Entry 7EJK (electron microscopy, 3.40 A resolution); this record covers chains B and G of the 5 polymer chains in the assembly.

# Chain B
Name: Guanine nucleotide-binding protein G(I)/G(S)/G(T) subunit beta-1
Organism: Homo sapiens
UniProt: P62873 (GBB1_HUMAN); residues 2-340 here = UniProt positions 2-340
Amino-acid sequence (349 residues; numbered -8 to 340; the number before each row is that of its first residue; numbers below 1 keep their minus sign (His-8 is residue -8)):
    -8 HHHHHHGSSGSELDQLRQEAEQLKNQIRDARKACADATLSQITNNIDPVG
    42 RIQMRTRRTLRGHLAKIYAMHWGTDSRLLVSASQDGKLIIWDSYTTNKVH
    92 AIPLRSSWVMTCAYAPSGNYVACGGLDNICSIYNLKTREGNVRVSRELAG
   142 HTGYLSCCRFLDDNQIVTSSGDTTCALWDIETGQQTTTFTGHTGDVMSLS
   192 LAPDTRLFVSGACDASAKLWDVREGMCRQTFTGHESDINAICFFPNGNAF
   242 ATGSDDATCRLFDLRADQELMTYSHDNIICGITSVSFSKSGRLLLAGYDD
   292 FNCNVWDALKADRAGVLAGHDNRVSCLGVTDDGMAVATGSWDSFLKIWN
Unresolved in the structure: -8 to 6
Construct notes: expression tag (-8 to 1)
Swiss-Prot annotation at these positions:
  - modified residue: Ser2 (N-acetylserine), His266 (Phosphohistidine)
  - natural variant: Leu30 (L30F: In MRD42; uncertain significance), Arg52 (R52G: In MRD42), Gly64 (G64V: In MRD42), Asp76 (D76E: In MRD42; D76G: In MRD42), Gly77 (G77S: In MRD42), Lys78 (K78R: In MRD42), Ile80 (I80N: In MRD42; I80T: In MRD42), His91 (H91R: In MRD42; uncertain significance), Ala92 (A92T: In MRD42), Pro94 (P94S: In MRD42), Leu95 (L95P: In MRD42), Arg96 (R96L: In MRD42), 5 further natural variant entries in UniProt

# Chain G
Name: Guanine nucleotide-binding protein G(I)/G(S)/G(O) subunit gamma-2
Organism: Homo sapiens
UniProt: P59768 (GBG2_HUMAN); numbering as in UniProt (aligned over 1-71)
Amino-acid sequence (71 residues; row label = number of the first residue in the row):
     1 MASNNTASIAQARKLVEQLKMEANIDRIKVSKAAADLMAYCEAHAKEDPL
    51 LTPVPASENPFREKKFFCAIL
Unresolved in the structure: 1-8, 63-71
Swiss-Prot annotation at these positions:
  - modified residue: Ala2 (N-acetylalanine), Cys68 (Cysteine methyl ester)
  - lipidation: Cys68 (S-geranylgeranyl cysteine)

# How chain B and chain G interact
Residue-residue contacts - 58 pairs, chain B then chain G:
  Ala11(B) with Leu15(G), hydrophobic; Leu19(G)
  Leu14(B) with Leu19(G), hydrophobic
  Gln17(B) with Ala23(G)
  Ile18(B) with Glu22(G); Ala23(G), hydrophobic; Arg27(G)
  Cys25(B) with Arg27(G); Ile28(G), hydrogen bond (side chain-backbone); Val30(G)
  Asp27(B) with Lys29(G)
  Ala28(B) with Val30(G)
  Leu30(B) with Ala34(G), hydrophobic
  Val40(B) with Leu51(G), hydrophobic
  Met45(B) with Leu50(G), hydrophobic
  Arg48(B) with Phe61(G); Arg62(G), hydrogen bond (side chain-backbone)
  Arg49(B) with Pro60(G), hydrogen bond (side chain-backbone); Phe61(G); Arg62(G)
  Ser84(B) with Phe61(G)
  Tyr85(B) with Pro60(G); Phe61(G), hydrophobic
  Cys218(B) with Gln18(G), hydrogen bond (backbone-side chain)
  Arg219(B) with Glu22(G)
  Gln220(B) with Glu22(G); Arg27(G)
  Phe235(B) with Leu37(G), hydrophobic; Tyr40(G), hydrophobic
  Pro236(B) with Tyr40(G)
  Asn237(B) with Tyr40(G)
  Asp254(B) with Ala33(G)
  Arg256(B) with Arg27(G); Ile28(G); Asp36(G), salt bridge
  Ala257(B) with Arg27(G); Ile28(G); Val30(G), hydrophobic
  Asp258(B) with Ile25(G); Arg27(G), salt bridge
  Leu261(B) with Val30(G), hydrophobic
  Lys280(B) with Glu47(G), salt bridge
  Ser281(B) with Cys41(G); His44(G); Ala45(G); Asp48(G), hydrogen bond
  Arg283(B) with Cys41(G); Leu51(G)
  Leu284(B) with Leu51(G), hydrophobic
  Gly324(B) with Pro49(G); Leu50(G)
  Met325(B) with Pro49(G), hydrophobic; Leu50(G); Pro60(G), hydrophobic
  Ala326(B) with Phe61(G), hydrophobic
  Ile338(B) with Phe61(G), hydrophobic
  Asn340(B) with Leu50(G); Asn59(G), hydrogen bond
Also at the interface, not in a pair above, chain B (45 interface residues in all): Leu7, Lys15, Arg22, Ala26, Met217, Thr221, Asn239, Gln259, Ser279, Gly282, Asp323
Also at the interface, not in a pair above, chain G (30 interface residues in all): Val16, Met21, Ser31

# Overview
45 residues of chain B face 30 of chain G across their interface; the contacts include 6 hydrogen bonds and 3
salt bridges. Among the polar pairs are Arg256(B)-Asp36(G), Asp258(B)-Arg27(G) and Lys280(B)-Glu47(G).
Here chain B is Guanine nucleotide-binding protein G(I)/G(S)/G(T) subunit beta-1 and chain G is Guanine
nucleotide-binding protein G(I)/G(S)/G(O) subunit gamma-2, both from Homo sapiens. Entry 7EJK (Structure of
the alpha2A-adrenergic receptor GoA signaling complex bound to oxymetazoline) was determined by electron
microscopy together with 7EJ0, 7EJ8 and 7EJA from the same study.
